7V1L - chains B and V; structure by X-ray diffraction, 2.85 A resolution.

== Chain B ==
Protein: Isoform 2 of Nuclear autoantigenic sperm protein
Organism: Homo sapiens
Reference sequence: P49321-2 (NASP-2_HUMAN); numbering as in UniProt; present here: 30-100, 160-340
Chain sequence (252 residues; numbered 30 to 340; 59 numbers in that range are skipped by the numbering (no residue carries them; nothing is unmodelled there); the number before each row is that of its first residue):
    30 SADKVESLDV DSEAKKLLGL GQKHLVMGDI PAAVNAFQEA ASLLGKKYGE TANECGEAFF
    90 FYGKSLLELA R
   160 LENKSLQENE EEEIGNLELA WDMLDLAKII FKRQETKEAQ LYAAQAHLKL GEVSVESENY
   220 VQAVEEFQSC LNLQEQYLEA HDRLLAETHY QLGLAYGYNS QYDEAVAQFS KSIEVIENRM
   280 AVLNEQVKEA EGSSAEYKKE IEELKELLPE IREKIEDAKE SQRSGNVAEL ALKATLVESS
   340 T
Disordered / not traced: 30-37, 160-174, 333-340
Reported in the primary citation:
  - mutagenesis - E246A/Y249A/L253A: abolished binding to H3 alpha3 helix peptide (chain V)
  - mutagenesis - L185A/I188A (Tm 60.4 degC), E224A/E225A (Tm 54.1 degC), R242A (Tm 55.4 degC), L306A (Tm 54.7 degC): unchanged stability
  - mutagenesis - R242A: unchanged binding to alphaN region of H3
  - mutagenesis - E177A/W180A/D181A, E177A/W180A/D181A/E246A/Y249A/L253A, E246A/Y249A/L253A: decreased binding to H3-H4
  - mutagenesis - N218A/Q221A: unchanged binding to H3 alphaN peptide

== Chain V ==
Protein: H3 alpha3 helix peptide
Organism: Homo sapiens
Reference sequence: P84243 (H33_HUMAN); residues 116-135 here correspond to UniProt positions 117-136 (UniProt number = residue number + 1)
Chain sequence (20 residues; row label = number of the first residue in the row):
   116 RVTIMPKDIQ LARRIRGERA
Disordered / not traced: 116-119, 134-135
Curated features (UniProtKB/Swiss-Prot):
  - modified residue: K122 (N6-(2-hydroxyisobutyryl)lysine)

== Chain B / chain V interface ==
Pairs across the interface - 22 pairs, chain B then chain V:
  E97(B) - R128(V)  salt bridge
  R100(B) - I124(V)
  R100(B) - R128(V)
  Q204(B) - R131(V)  hydrogen bond
  L207(B) - R131(V)
  E211(B) - I124(V)
  R242(B) - R129(V)  hydrogen bond (side chain-backbone)
  R242(B) - I130(V)  hydrogen bond (side chain-backbone)
  R242(B) - R131(V)
  R242(B) - G132(V)
  L243(B) - R131(V)
  A245(B) - I130(V)  hydrophobic
  E246(B) - I130(V)
  E246(B) - R131(V)  salt bridge
  Y249(B) - D123(V)  hydrogen bond (side chain-backbone)
  Y249(B) - L126(V)
  Y249(B) - A127(V)  hydrophobic
  Y249(B) - I130(V)  hydrophobic
  Q250(B) - I124(V)
  Q250(B) - A127(V)
  L253(B) - D123(V)
  Y257(B) - D123(V)  hydrogen bond
Other interface residues (no listed pair), chain B (15 interface residues in all): S271, I275
From the paper, about this interface:
  - specific contacts: E97(B)-R128(V) (salt bridge), Q204(B)-R131(V) (hydrogen bond), R242(B)-R129(V) (hydrogen bond), R242(B)-I130(V) (hydrogen bond), E246(B)-R131(V) (salt bridge), Y257(B)-D123(V) (hydrogen bond), D123(V)-Y249(B) (hydrogen bond)
  - interface residues, chain B: A245(B), E246(B), Y249(B), S271(B), I275(B)
  - hot spots on chain B (mutagenesis) - R242A: abolished binding to H3 alpha3 helix peptide (chain V)
  - interface residues, chain V: I124(V), L126(V), A127(V), I130(V)

== Overview ==
The interface between chain B and chain V involves 15 residues on one side and 9 on the other, with 5 hydrogen
bonds and 2 salt bridges. Polar contacts include E97(B)-R128(V), E246(B)-R131(V) and Q204(B)-R131(V). The
paper describes salt bridges between E97(B) and R128(V) and E246(B) and R131(V); hydrogen bonds between
Q204(B) and R131(V), R242(B) and R129(V) and R242(B) and I130(V) among others. The paper reports that
E177A/W180A/D181A, E177A/W180A/D181A/E246A/Y249A/L253A and E246A/Y249A/L253A of chain B reduce binding to
H3-H4; interface residues A245(B), E246(B) and I124(V) among others; 8 substitutions were tested in all.
Here chain B is Isoform 2 of Nuclear autoantigenic sperm protein and chain V is H3 alpha3 helix peptide, both
from Homo sapiens. Entry 7V1L (Structure of sNASP core in complex with H3 alpha3 helix peptide) was determined
by X-ray diffraction together with 7V1K and 7V1M from the same study.
